Entry 5VZF (X-ray diffraction, 1.65 A resolution); this record covers chains A and P of the 4 polymer chains in the assembly.

[Chain A]
Protein: DNA-directed DNA/RNA polymerase mu
Organism: Homo sapiens
Notes: EC 2.7.7.7
UniProt: Q9NP87 (DPOLM_HUMAN); numbering as in UniProt; present here: 134-397, 410-494
Chain sequence (354 residues; numbered 129 to 494; 12 numbers in that range are skipped by the numbering (no residue carries them; nothing is unmodelled there); the number before each row is that of its first residue):
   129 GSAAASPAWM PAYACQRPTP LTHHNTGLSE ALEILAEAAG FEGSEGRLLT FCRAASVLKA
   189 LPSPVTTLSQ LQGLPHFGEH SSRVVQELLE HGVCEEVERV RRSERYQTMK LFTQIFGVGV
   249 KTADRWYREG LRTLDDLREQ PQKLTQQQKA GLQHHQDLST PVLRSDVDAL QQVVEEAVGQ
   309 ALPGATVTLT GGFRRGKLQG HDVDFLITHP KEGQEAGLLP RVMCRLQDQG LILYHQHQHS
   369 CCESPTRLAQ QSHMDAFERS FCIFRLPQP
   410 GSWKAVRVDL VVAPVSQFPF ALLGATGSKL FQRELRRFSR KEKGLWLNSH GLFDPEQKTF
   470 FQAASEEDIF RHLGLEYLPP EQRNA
Unresolved in the structure: 129-137, 366-384
Sequence notes: expression tag (129-133); linker (410); engineered mutation Ala434 (Trp in Q9NP87)
Curated features (UniProtKB/Swiss-Prot):
  - region: Arg323 to Asp332 (Involved in ssDNA binding)
  - binding site (Mg(2+)): Asp330, Asp332, Asp418
  - site: Gly433 (Responsible for the low discrimination between dNTP and rNTP)
What the authors report for this chain:
  - mutagenesis - H329A (27-fold): decreased catalytic activity
  - mutagenesis - G433A (Kd 29 uM): unchanged binding to UTP
  - mutagenesis - G433A, G433S: unchanged catalytic activity

[Chain P]
Molecule: 5-nt DNA strand
Sequence (5 nucleotides; numbered 1 to 5; the number before each row is that of its first residue):
     1 CGTAT

[How chain A and chain P interact]
Pairs across the interface (33):
  Thr241(A) - DT5(P)  phosphate contact
  Ile243(A) - DT3(P)  phosphate contact
  Phe244(A) - DT3(P)  phosphate contact
  Phe244(A) - DA4(P)  phosphate contact
  Gly245(A) - DG2(P)  phosphate contact
  Gly245(A) - DT3(P)  hydrogen bond to the phosphate
  Val246(A) - DG2(P)  hydrogen bond to the phosphate
  Val246(A) - DT3(P)  hydrogen bond to the phosphate
  Val246(A) - DT5(P)  phosphate contact
  Gly247(A) - DG2(P)  hydrogen bond to the phosphate
  Gly247(A) - DT3(P)  phosphate contact
  Lys249(A) - DC1(P)  phosphate contact
  Lys249(A) - DG2(P)  phosphate contact
  Thr250(A) - DC1(P)  hydrogen bond to the phosphate
  Thr250(A) - DG2(P)  hydrogen bond to the phosphate
  Gln275(A) - DG2(P)  sugar contact
  Gly319(A) - DT5(P)  phosphate contact
  Arg323(A) - DT5(P)  hydrogen bond to the phosphate
  His329(A) - DA4(P)  salt bridge to the phosphate
  Asp330(A) - DA4(P)  phosphate contact
  Asp330(A) - DT5(P)  phosphate contact
  Asp332(A) - DA4(P)  phosphate contact
  Asp332(A) - DT5(P)  phosphate contact
  Phe389(A) - DT3(P)  base contact
  Phe389(A) - DA4(P)  sugar contact
  Arg416(A) - DT3(P)  phosphate contact
  Arg416(A) - DA4(P)  salt bridge to the phosphate
  Asp418(A) - DA4(P)  sugar contact
  Gly433(A) - DT5(P)  sugar contact
  Ala434(A) - DT5(P)  sugar contact
  Thr435(A) - DT5(P)  phosphate contact
  Gly436(A) - DT5(P)  hydrogen bond to the phosphate
  Lys438(A) - DT5(P)  base contact
Other interface residues (no listed pair), chain A (28 interface residues in all): Gln242, Val248, Arg387, Ser437, Gln441, Arg445

[In short]
28 residues of chain A face 5 of chain P across their interface, with 8 hydrogen bonds and 2 salt bridges.
Among the polar pairs are Gly245(A)-DT3(P), Val246(A)-DG2(P) and Val246(A)-DT3(P). The paper reports that
H329A of chain A reduces catalytic activity; G433A and G433S of chain A leave catalytic activity unchanged.
Here chain A is DNA-directed DNA/RNA polymerase mu (Homo sapiens) and chain P is a 5-nt DNA strand. Entry 5VZF
(Post-catalytic complex of human Polymerase Mu (W434A) mutant with incoming dTTP) was determined by X-ray
diffraction together with 5TWP, 5TWQ, 5TWR, 5TWS, 5VZ7, 5VZ8 and 9 further entries from the same study.
